PDB entry 4LRZ | X-ray diffraction, 2.32 A resolution | chains F and H of the 4 polymer chains in the assembly

== Chain F (and H) ==
Molecule: PTS-dependent dihydroxyacetone kinase operon regulatory protein
Organism: Escherichia coli
Notes: chain H of this document is another copy of the same molecule, construct and numbering; everything in this record applies to it too
UniProtKB: P76016 (DHAR_ECOLI); residue numbers follow UniProt; this construct covers 1-318
Chain sequence (318 residues; numbered 1 to 318; the number before each row is that of its first residue):
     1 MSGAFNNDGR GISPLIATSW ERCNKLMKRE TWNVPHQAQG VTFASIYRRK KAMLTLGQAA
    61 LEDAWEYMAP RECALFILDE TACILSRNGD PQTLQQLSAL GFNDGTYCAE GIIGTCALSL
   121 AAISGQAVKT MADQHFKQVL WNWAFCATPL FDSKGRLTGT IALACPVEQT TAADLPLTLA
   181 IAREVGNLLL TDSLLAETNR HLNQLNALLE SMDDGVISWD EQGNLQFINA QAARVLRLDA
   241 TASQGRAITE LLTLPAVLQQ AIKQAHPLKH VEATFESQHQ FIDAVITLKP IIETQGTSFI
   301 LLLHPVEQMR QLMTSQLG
Unresolved in the structure: 1-12, 307-318 (chain H: 1-12, 277-279, 307-318)

== Chain F / chain H interface ==
Pairs across the interface (91; chain F residue first):
  Asp63(F) - Arg183(H)  salt bridge
  Ala64(F) - Pro176(H)
  Tyr67(F) - Ala127(H)  hydrophobic
  Tyr67(F) - Leu175(H)  hydrophobic
  Tyr67(F) - Pro176(H)
  Tyr67(F) - Leu179(H)  hydrophobic
  Met68(F) - Ala172(H)
  Met68(F) - Ala173(H)  hydrophobic
  Met68(F) - Pro176(H)  hydrophobic
  Arg71(F) - Ala172(H)
  Ala127(F) - Tyr67(H)  hydrophobic
  Thr171(F) - Thr171(H)  hydrogen bond
  Thr171(F) - Ala173(H)
  Ala172(F) - Met68(H)
  Ala173(F) - Met68(H)  hydrophobic
  Ala173(F) - Thr171(H)
  Ala173(F) - Ala173(H)  hydrophobic
  Ala173(F) - Asp174(H)
  Asp174(F) - Ala173(H)
  Leu175(F) - Tyr67(H)
  Pro176(F) - Ala64(H)
  Pro176(F) - Tyr67(H)
  Pro176(F) - Met68(H)  hydrophobic
  Pro176(F) - Leu177(H)
  Leu177(F) - Pro176(H)
  Leu177(F) - Leu177(H)
  Leu179(F) - Tyr67(H)  hydrophobic
  Ala180(F) - Glu184(H)
  Ile181(F) - Ala180(H)  hydrophobic
  Arg183(F) - Asp63(H)  salt bridge
  Arg183(F) - Glu184(H)  salt bridge
  Glu184(F) - Arg183(H)
  Glu184(F) - Asn187(H)
  Asn187(F) - Asn187(H)  hydrogen bond (side chain-backbone)
  Asn187(F) - Leu188(H)
  Asn187(F) - Thr191(H)
  Leu188(F) - Asn187(H)
  Thr191(F) - Thr191(H)
  Thr191(F) - Leu194(H)
  Leu194(F) - Thr191(H)
  Thr198(F) - Thr198(H)
  Thr198(F) - His201(H)
  Arg200(F) - Glu221(H)  salt bridge
  Arg200(F) - Glu293(H)  salt bridge
  Arg200(F) - Gln295(H)
  Arg200(F) - Ser298(H)
  His201(F) - Thr198(H)
  His201(F) - Leu202(H)
  Leu202(F) - His201(H)
  Asn203(F) - Ile291(H)
  Asn203(F) - Glu293(H)  hydrogen bond
  Gln204(F) - Leu205(H)
  Gln204(F) - Phe227(H)
  Gln204(F) - Ile300(H)
  Leu205(F) - Leu208(H)  hydrophobic
  Ala207(F) - Lys289(H)
  Ala207(F) - Ile291(H)  hydrophobic
  Ala207(F) - Ile300(H)  hydrophobic
  Leu208(F) - Leu205(H)  hydrophobic
  Leu208(F) - Leu209(H)  hydrophobic
  Leu208(F) - Met212(H)  hydrophobic
  Leu208(F) - Ile300(H)
  Leu209(F) - Leu208(H)  hydrophobic
  Glu210(F) - Lys289(H)  salt bridge
  Ser211(F) - Lys289(H)
  Ser211(F) - Leu302(H)
  Met212(F) - Asp214(H)
  Met212(F) - Leu302(H)  hydrophobic
  Asp213(F) - Asp214(H)  hydrogen bond (backbone-side chain)
  Asp213(F) - His270(H)  salt bridge
  Asp213(F) - His304(H)  salt bridge
  Asp214(F) - Met212(H)
  Asp214(F) - Asp213(H)  hydrogen bond (side chain-backbone)
  Glu221(F) - Arg200(H)  salt bridge
  Gln226(F) - Gln204(H)
  Phe227(F) - Gln204(H)
  His270(F) - Asp213(H)  salt bridge
  Lys289(F) - Ala207(H)
  Lys289(F) - Glu210(H)  salt bridge
  Ile291(F) - Asn203(H)
  Ile291(F) - Ala207(H)  hydrophobic
  Glu293(F) - Arg200(H)  salt bridge
  Glu293(F) - Asn203(H)  hydrogen bond
  Gln295(F) - Arg200(H)
  Ser298(F) - Arg200(H)
  Ile300(F) - Gln204(H)
  Ile300(F) - Ala207(H)  hydrophobic
  Ile300(F) - Leu208(H)
  Leu302(F) - Ser211(H)
  Leu302(F) - Met212(H)  hydrophobic
  His304(F) - Asp213(H)  salt bridge
Interface residues without a listed pair, chain F (53 interface residues in all): Leu195, Glu197, Val216, Thr287
Interface residues without a listed pair, chain H (54 interface residues in all): Arg71, Ile181, Leu195, Val216, Asp220, Gln226, Thr287, Pro305

== In short ==
Chain F and chain H form an interface of 53 and 54 residues respectively; the contacts include 6 hydrogen
bonds and 13 salt bridges. Polar contacts include Asp63(F)-Arg183(H), Arg183(F)-Glu184(H) and
Arg200(F)-Glu221(H).
Chain F and chain H are both PTS-dependent dihydroxyacetone kinase operon regulatory protein (Escherichia
coli); the structure, Crystal Structure of the E.coli DhaR(N)-DhaL complex, was determined by X-ray
diffraction together with 4LRX and 4LRY from the same study.
